PDB entry 7TK7 | electron microscopy, 6.70 A resolution (low resolution: residue-level contacts below are approximate; hydrogen-bond / salt-bridge calls are withheld) | chains 8 and 9 of the 27 polymer chains in the assembly

Chain 8 (and 9):
Protein: ATP synthase subunit 9, mitochondrial
From: Saccharomyces cerevisiae
Notes: chain 9 of this document is another copy of the same molecule, construct and numbering; everything in this record applies to it too
Reference sequence: P61829 (ATP9_YEAST); residue numbers follow UniProt; this construct covers 1-76
Amino-acid sequence (76 residues; each row starts with the number of its first residue):
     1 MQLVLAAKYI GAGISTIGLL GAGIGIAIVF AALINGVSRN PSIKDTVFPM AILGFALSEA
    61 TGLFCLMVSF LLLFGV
Unresolved in the structure: 76 (chain 9: 1, 76)
Curated features (UniProtKB/Swiss-Prot):
  - site: Glu59 (Reversibly protonated during proton transport)
  - modified residue: Met1 (N-formylmethionine)
  - natural variant: Thr46 (T46L: In strain: DS400/A3 and KL14-4A), Leu53 (L53F: In strain: DS400/A3, DS401 and 1 more), Leu57 (L57V: In oligomycin-resistant mutant and cross-resistance to venturicidin), Cys65 (C65S: In oligomycin-resistant mutant)

Interface between chain 8 and chain 9:
Contacting residue pairs - 7 pairs, chain 8 then chain 9:
  Met1(8) - Gln2(9)
  Ala7(8) - Tyr9(9)
  Ala7(8) - Ile10(9)
  Gly11(8) - Tyr9(9)
  Gly11(8) - Gly13(9)
  Ser15(8) - Gly13(9)
  Ser58(8) - Gly23(9)
Also at the interface, not in a pair above, chain 8 (11 interface residues in all): Leu3, Val4, Ile14, Gly18, Gly25, Asn40
Also at the interface, not in a pair above, chain 9 (9 interface residues in all): Ala6, Leu20, Ala27, Ser38

In short:
The interface between chain 8 and chain 9 involves 11 residues on one side and 9 on the other.
Chain 8 and chain 9 are both ATP synthase subunit 9, mitochondrial (Saccharomyces cerevisiae); the structure,
Yeast ATP synthase State 1catalytic(b) with 10 mM ATP backbone model, was determined by electron microscopy,
deposited together with 7TJS, 7TJT, 7TJU, 7TJV, 7TJW, 7TJX and 30 further entries.
